PDB entry 5W6D | X-ray diffraction, 3.20 A resolution | chains G and D of the 6 polymer chains in the assembly

Chain G:
Molecule: BG505-SOSIP.v4.1-GT1-N137A gp120
Organism: Human immunodeficiency virus 1
Chain sequence (474 residues; numbered 31 to 513 plus 2 insertion-coded residues; 11 numbers in that range are skipped by the numbering (no residue carries them; nothing is unmodelled there); the number before each row is that of its first residue):
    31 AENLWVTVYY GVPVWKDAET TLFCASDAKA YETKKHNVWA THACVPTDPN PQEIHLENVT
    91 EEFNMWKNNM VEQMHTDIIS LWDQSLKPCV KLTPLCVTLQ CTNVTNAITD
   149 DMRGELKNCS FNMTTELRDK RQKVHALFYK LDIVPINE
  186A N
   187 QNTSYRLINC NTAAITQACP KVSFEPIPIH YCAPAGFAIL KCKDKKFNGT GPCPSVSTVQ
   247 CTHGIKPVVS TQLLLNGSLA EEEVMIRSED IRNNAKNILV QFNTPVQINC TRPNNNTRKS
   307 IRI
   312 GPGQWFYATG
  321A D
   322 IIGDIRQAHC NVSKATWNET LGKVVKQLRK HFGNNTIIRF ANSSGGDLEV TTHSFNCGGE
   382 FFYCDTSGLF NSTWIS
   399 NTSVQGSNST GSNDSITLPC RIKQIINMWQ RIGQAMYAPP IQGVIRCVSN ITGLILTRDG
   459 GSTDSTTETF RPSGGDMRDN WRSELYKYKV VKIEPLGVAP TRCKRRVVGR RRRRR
Unresolved in the structure: 31, 62-63, 135-136, 149-151, 399-410, 507-513
Disulfide bonds: Cys54-Cys74, Cys119-Cys205, Cys126-Cys196, Cys131-Cys157, Cys218-Cys247, Cys228-Cys239, Cys296-Cys331, Cys378-Cys445, Cys385-Cys418
Covalent attachments: glycan linked to Asn88, Asn332; N-acetylglucosamine (NAG) linked to Asn156, Asn160, Asn234, Asn262, Asn295, Asn301, Asn363, Asn392, Asn448
What the authors report for this chain:
  - contacts within the chain: Arg308-Trp316, Trp316-Tyr318, Thr455-Ser471 (hydrogen bond)
  - post-translational modification sites: Asn156, Asn301, Asn332

Chain D:
Molecule: 35022 FAB heavy chain
Organism: Homo sapiens
Notes: antibody fragment or engineered binder
Chain sequence (240 residues; row label = number of the first residue in the row; a row labelled like 72A-72H holds insertion residues (72A, then the next letters in order)):
     1 EGQLVQSGAE LKKPGASVKI SCKTSGYRFN FYHINWIRQT AGRGPEWMGW IS
   52A P
    53 YSGDKNLAPA FQDRVIMTTD
72A-72H TEVPVTSF
    73 TSTGAAYMEI
82A-82C RNL
    83 KFDDTGTYFC AKGLLRDG
100A-100F SSTWLP
   101 YLWGQGTLLT VSSASTKGPS VFPLAPSSKS TSGGTAALGC LVKDYFPEPV TVSWNSGALT
   161 SGVHTFPAVL QSSGLYSLSS VVTVPSSSLG TQTYICNVNH KPSNTKVDKR VEPKSCDKGL
   221 EV
Unresolved in the structure: 127-132, 212-222
Disulfide bonds: Cys22-Cys92, Cys140-Cys196

Interface between chain G and chain D:
Contacting residue pairs (11):
  Glu87(G) with Tyr53(D), hydrogen bond
  Asn88(G) with Arg28(D), hydrogen bond (backbone-side chain); Phe31(D); Tyr53(D); Arg98(D)
  Thr90(G) with Arg28(D); Thr72F(D); Ser72G(D)
  Pro238(G) with Pro72D(D), hydrophobic; Val72E(D)
  Pro240(G) with Pro72D(D), hydrophobic
Also at the interface, not in a pair above, chain G (6 interface residues in all): Glu92

Overview:
6 residues of chain G and 8 residues of chain D are in contact, with 2 hydrogen bonds. Among the polar pairs
are Glu87(G)-Tyr53(D) and Asn88(G)-Arg28(D). The paper reports modification sites Asn156(G), Asn301(G) and
Asn332(G); contacts within the chain involving Trp316(G), Arg308(G) and Tyr318(G) among others.
Chain G is BG505-SOSIP.v4.1-GT1-N137A gp120 (Human immunodeficiency virus 1) and chain D is 35022 FAB heavy
chain (Homo sapiens); the structure, Crystal structure of BG505-SOSIP.v4.1-GT1-N137A in complex with Fabs
35022 and 9H/109L, was determined by X-ray diffraction.
